6XZW - chains D and L of the 3 polymer chains in the assembly; structure by X-ray diffraction, 2.40 A resolution.

== Chain D ==
Name: Lipoprot_C domain-containing protein
Organism: Neisseria meningitidis serogroup B (strain MC58)
UniProtKB: Q9JXV4 (Q9JXV4_NEIMB); residues 8-255 here correspond to UniProt positions 73-320 (UniProt number = residue number + 65)
Sequence (251 residues; each row starts with the number of its first residue):
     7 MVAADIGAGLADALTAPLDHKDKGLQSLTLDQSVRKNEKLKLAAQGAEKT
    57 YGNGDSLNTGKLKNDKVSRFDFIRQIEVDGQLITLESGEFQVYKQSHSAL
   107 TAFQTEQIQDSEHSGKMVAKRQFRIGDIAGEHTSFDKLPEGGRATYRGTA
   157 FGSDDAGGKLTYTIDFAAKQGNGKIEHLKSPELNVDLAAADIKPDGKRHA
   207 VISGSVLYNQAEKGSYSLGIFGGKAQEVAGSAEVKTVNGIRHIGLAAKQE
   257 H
Not modelled in the structure: 7-13, 85, 119-121, 257
Differences from the reference sequence: initiating methionine (7); expression tag (256-257)
From the paper describing this entry:
  - mutagenesis - D161A, D197A, K199A, L213A: unchanged binding to 4B3
  - mutagenesis - R204A (4-fold): increased binding to 4B3

== Chain L ==
Name: Fab 4B3 (light chain)
Organism: Homo sapiens
Notes: antibody fragment or engineered binder
Sequence (215 residues; row label = number of the first residue in the row):
     1 EIVMTQSPGTLSLSPGETATLSCRASQMISSPFLAWYQQRRGQAPRLLIY
    51 GASTRATDTPDRFRGSGSGTDFILTISRLEPEDFAVYYCQYYDDSPFTFG
   101 QGTKLEIKRTVAAPSVFIFPPSDEQLKSGTASVVCLLNNFYPREAKVQWK
   151 VDNALQSGNSQESVTEQDSKDSTYSLSSTLTLSKADYEKHKVYACEVTHQ
   201 GLSSPVTKSFNRGEC
Not modelled in the structure: 215
Disulfide bonds: Cys23-Cys89, Cys135-Cys195

== Interface between chain D and chain L ==
Pairs across the interface (13; chain D residue first):
  Arg149(D) with Phe33(L); Asp93(L), salt bridge
  Gln176(D) with Pro32(L), hydrogen bond (side chain-backbone); Tyr50(L); Tyr92(L), hydrogen bond
  Asn178(D) with Pro32(L)
  Ala195(D) with Tyr50(L); Gly51(L); Thr54(L), hydrogen bond (backbone-side chain)
  Ala196(D) with Tyr50(L)
  Asp197(D) with Tyr50(L), hydrogen bond (backbone-side chain)
  Lys199(D) with Thr57(L)
  Glu218(D) with Arg55(L), salt bridge
Also at the interface, not in a pair above, chain D (12 interface residues in all): Asp171, Ala194, Leu213, Gln216
Also at the interface, not in a pair above, chain L (12 interface residues in all): Ser53, Ser66, Gly67
The authors on this interface:
  - specific contacts: Arg149(D)-Asp93(L) (salt bridge), Asp171(D)-Phe33(L) (hydrophobic contact), Gln176(D)-Tyr92(L) (hydrogen bond), Gln176(D)-Pro32(L), Ala195(D)-Thr54(L) (hydrogen bond), Asp197(D)-Tyr50(L) (hydrogen bond), Lys199(D)-Thr57(L), Glu218(D)-Arg55(L) (salt bridge)
  - epitope / paratope residues, chain D: Arg149(D), Asp171(D), Gln176(D), Ala195(D), Asp197(D), Lys199(D), Gln216(D), Glu218(D)
  - epitope / paratope residues, chain L: Pro32(L), Phe33(L), Thr54(L), Arg55(L), Thr57(L), Asp93(L)

== Overview ==
The chain D/chain L interface involves 12 residues from each chain, with 4 hydrogen bonds and 2 salt bridges.
Among the polar pairs are Arg149(D)-Asp93(L), Glu218(D)-Arg55(L) and Gln176(D)-Pro32(L). The authors report
salt bridges between Arg149(D) and Asp93(L) and Glu218(D) and Arg55(L); a hydrophobic contact between
Asp171(D) and Phe33(L); hydrogen bonds between Gln176(D) and Tyr92(L), Ala195(D) and Thr54(L) and Asp197(D)
and Tyr50(L). From the paper: R204A of chain D increases binding to 4B3; epitope/paratope residues Arg149(D),
Asp171(D) and Pro32(L) among others; 5 substitutions were tested in all.
Chain D is Lipoprot_C domain-containing protein (Neisseria meningitidis serogroup B (strain MC58)) and chain L
is Fab 4B3 (light chain) (Homo sapiens); the structure, Crystal structure of the meningococcal vaccine antigen
fHbp in complex with a cross-reactive human Fab, was determined by X-ray diffraction.
